PDB entry 2Y1X | X-ray diffraction, 2.40 A resolution | chains B and D

Chain B (and D):
Protein: Histone-arginine methyltransferase CARM1
Source organism: Homo sapiens
Notes: EC 2.1.1.125; fragment: catalytic domain, residues 135-482; chain D of this document is another copy of the same molecule, construct and numbering; everything in this record applies to it too
UniProt: Q86X55 (CARM1_HUMAN); residues 136-483 here correspond to UniProt positions 135-482 (UniProt number = residue number - 1)
Sequence (348 residues; row label = number of the first residue in the row):
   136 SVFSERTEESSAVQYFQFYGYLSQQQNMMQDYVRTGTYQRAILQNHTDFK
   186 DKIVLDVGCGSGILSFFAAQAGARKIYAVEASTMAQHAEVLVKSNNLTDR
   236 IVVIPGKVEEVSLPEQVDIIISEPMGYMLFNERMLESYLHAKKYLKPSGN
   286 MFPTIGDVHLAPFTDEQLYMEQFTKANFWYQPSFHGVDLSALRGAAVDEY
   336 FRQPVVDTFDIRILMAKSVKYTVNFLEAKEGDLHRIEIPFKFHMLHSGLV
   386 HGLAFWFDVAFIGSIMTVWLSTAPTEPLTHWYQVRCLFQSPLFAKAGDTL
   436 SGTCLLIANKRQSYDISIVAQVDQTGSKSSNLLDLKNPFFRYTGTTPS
Disordered / not traced: 479-483
Swiss-Prot annotation at these positions:
  - region: Arg-347 to Leu-380 (Required for nuclear translocation)
  - binding site (S-adenosyl-L-methionine): Gln-160, Arg-169, Gly-193, Glu-215, Glu-244, Ser-272
  - modified residue: Ser-217 (Phosphoserine)
  - cross-link: Lys-228 (Glycyl lysine isopeptide (Lys-Gly) (interchain with G-Cter in ubiquitin))
Ligand contacts:
  - 845 (N-(3-{5-[5-(1H-indol-4-yl)-1,3,4-oxadiazol-2-yl]-3-(trifluoromethyl)-1H-pyrazol-1-yl}benzyl)-L-alaninamide): Phe-153, Tyr-154, Gln-159, Asn-162, Met-163, Glu-258, Pro-259, Met-260, Gly-261, Tyr-262, Asn-266, Glu-267, Met-269, His-415, Trp-416, Tyr-417, Lys-471, Pro-473, Phe-475, Tyr-477
  - S-adenosylhomocysteine (SAH): Phe-138, Tyr-150, Phe-151, Tyr-154, Gln-160, Met-163, Met-164, Arg-169, Asp-191, Gly-193, Cys-194, Gly-195, Ile-198, Leu-199, Val-214, Glu-215, Ala-216, Ser-217, Gly-241, Lys-242, Val-243, Glu-244, Glu-258, Met-269, Ser-272
Reported in the primary citation:
  - binding site for 845: Asn-162, Glu-258, Met-260, Tyr-262, Glu-267, His-415, Tyr-417, Pro-473, Phe-475, Tyr-477
  - specificity-determining residues: Ser-146, Asn-162, Tyr-417, Pro-473, Phe-475, Tyr-477 (proposed by the authors, not directly observed)
  - specificity-determining residues: Asn-266 (by similarity / conservation)

How chain B and chain D interact:
Residue-residue contacts (72):
  Ser-145(B) / Ser-145(D)
  Gln-149(B) / Gln-149(D)  hydrogen bond
  Tyr-156(B) / Glu-334(D)
  Tyr-156(B) / Asn-472(D)  hydrogen bond
  Leu-157(B) / Trp-314(D)
  Leu-157(B) / Ala-330(D)  hydrophobic
  Leu-157(B) / Ala-331(D)
  Leu-157(B) / Glu-334(D)  hydrogen bond (backbone-side chain)
  Ser-158(B) / Glu-334(D)  hydrogen bond (backbone-side chain)
  Ser-158(B) / Tyr-335(D)
  Gln-161(B) / Phe-313(D)
  Gln-161(B) / Trp-314(D)
  Gln-161(B) / Tyr-335(D)
  Met-164(B) / Trp-314(D)  hydrophobic
  Met-164(B) / Phe-319(D)
  Met-164(B) / Leu-324(D)  hydrophobic
  Gln-165(B) / Phe-313(D)
  Tyr-167(B) / His-320(D)
  Thr-170(B) / His-320(D)
  Gly-171(B) / His-320(D)
  Gln-174(B) / His-320(D)  hydrogen bond
  Ile-198(B) / Phe-319(D)  hydrophobic
  Phe-201(B) / Val-322(D)  hydrophobic
  Phe-202(B) / His-320(D)
  Gln-205(B) / His-320(D)  hydrogen bond (side chain-backbone)
  Gln-205(B) / Gly-321(D)
  Gln-205(B) / Val-322(D)
  His-222(B) / Leu-327(D)
  His-222(B) / Ala-330(D)
  Val-225(B) / Ala-326(D)  hydrophobic
  Leu-226(B) / Asp-323(D)
  Leu-226(B) / Leu-324(D)  hydrophobic
  Leu-226(B) / Leu-327(D)  hydrophobic
  Ser-229(B) / Ala-326(D)
  Asn-230(B) / Val-322(D)
  Asn-230(B) / Asp-323(D)  hydrogen bond (side chain-backbone)
  Lys-310(B) / Gln-161(D)
  Phe-313(B) / Gln-161(D)
  Phe-313(B) / Met-164(D)  hydrophobic
  Phe-313(B) / Gln-165(D)
  Trp-314(B) / Leu-157(D)
  Trp-314(B) / Gln-161(D)
  Trp-314(B) / Met-164(D)  hydrophobic
  Phe-319(B) / Met-164(D)
  Phe-319(B) / Ile-198(D)  hydrophobic
  His-320(B) / Tyr-167(D)
  His-320(B) / Thr-170(D)
  His-320(B) / Gly-171(D)
  His-320(B) / Gln-174(D)  hydrogen bond
  His-320(B) / Phe-202(D)
  His-320(B) / Gln-205(D)  hydrogen bond (backbone-side chain)
  Val-322(B) / Phe-201(D)  hydrophobic
  Val-322(B) / Gln-205(D)
  Val-322(B) / Asn-230(D)
  Asp-323(B) / Leu-226(D)
  Asp-323(B) / Ser-229(D)
  Asp-323(B) / Asn-230(D)  hydrogen bond (backbone-side chain)
  Leu-324(B) / Leu-226(D)
  Ala-326(B) / Val-225(D)  hydrophobic
  Ala-326(B) / Ser-229(D)
  Leu-327(B) / His-222(D)
  Leu-327(B) / Leu-226(D)  hydrophobic
  Ala-330(B) / Leu-157(D)
  Ala-330(B) / His-222(D)
  Ala-331(B) / Leu-157(D)
  Glu-334(B) / Gly-155(D)
  Glu-334(B) / Tyr-156(D)
  Glu-334(B) / Leu-157(D)  hydrogen bond (side chain-backbone)
  Glu-334(B) / Ser-158(D)  hydrogen bond (side chain-backbone)
  Tyr-335(B) / Ser-158(D)
  Tyr-335(B) / Gln-161(D)  hydrogen bond
  Asn-472(B) / Tyr-156(D)
Other interface residues (no listed pair), chain B (39 interface residues in all): Gly-155, Gly-321, Asp-469
Other interface residues (no listed pair), chain D (41 interface residues in all): Val-148, Gln-160, Ser-196, Lys-310

In short:
39 residues of chain B face 41 of chain D across their interface; the contacts include 13 hydrogen bonds.
Polar pairs include Gln-149(B)/Gln-149(D), Tyr-156(B)/Asn-472(D) and Leu-157(B)/Glu-334(D). Ligands of chain
B: S-adenosylhomocysteine and compound 845. From the paper: a binding site for 845 at Asn-162(B), Glu-258(B)
and Met-260(B) among others; specificity determinants Ser-146(B), Asn-162(B) and Tyr-417(B) among others.
Chain B and chain D are both Histone-arginine methyltransferase CARM1 (Homo sapiens); the structure, Crystal
structure of coactivator associated arginine methyltransferase 1 (CARM1) in complex with sinefungin and indole
inhibitor, was determined by X-ray diffraction (same publication as 2Y1W).
